Entry 4E7S (X-ray diffraction, 2.25 A resolution); this record covers chain A.

Chain A:
Protein: Myosin-VI
From: Sus scrofa
UniProt: F1RQI7 (F1RQI7_PIG); numbering as in UniProt (aligned over 2-789)
Sequence (798 residues; row label = number of the first residue in the row; numbers below 1 keep their minus sign (Met-8 is residue -8)):
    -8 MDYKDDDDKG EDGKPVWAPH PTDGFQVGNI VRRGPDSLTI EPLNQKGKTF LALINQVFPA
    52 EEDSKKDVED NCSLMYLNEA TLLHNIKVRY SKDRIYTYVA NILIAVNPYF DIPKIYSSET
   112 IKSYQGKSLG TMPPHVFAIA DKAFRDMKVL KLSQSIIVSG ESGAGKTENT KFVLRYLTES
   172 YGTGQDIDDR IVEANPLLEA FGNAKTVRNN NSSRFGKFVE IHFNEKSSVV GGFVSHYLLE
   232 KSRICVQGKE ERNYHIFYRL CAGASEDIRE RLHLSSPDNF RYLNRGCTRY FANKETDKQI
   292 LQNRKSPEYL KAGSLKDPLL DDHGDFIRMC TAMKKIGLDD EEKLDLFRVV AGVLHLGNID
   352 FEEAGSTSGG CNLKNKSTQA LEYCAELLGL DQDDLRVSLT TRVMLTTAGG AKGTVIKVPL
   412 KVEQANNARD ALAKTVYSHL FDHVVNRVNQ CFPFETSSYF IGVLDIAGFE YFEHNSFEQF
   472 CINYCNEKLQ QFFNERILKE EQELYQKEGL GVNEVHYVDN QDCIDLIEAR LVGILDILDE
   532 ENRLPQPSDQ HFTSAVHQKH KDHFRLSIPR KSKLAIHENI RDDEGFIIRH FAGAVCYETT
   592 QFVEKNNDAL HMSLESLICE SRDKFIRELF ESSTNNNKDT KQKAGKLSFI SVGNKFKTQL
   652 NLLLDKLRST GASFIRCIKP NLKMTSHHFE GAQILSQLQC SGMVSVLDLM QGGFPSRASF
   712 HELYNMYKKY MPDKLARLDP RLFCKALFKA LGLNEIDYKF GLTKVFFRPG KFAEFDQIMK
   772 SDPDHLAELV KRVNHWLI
Not modelled in the structure: -8 to 1, 397-405, 566-568, 624-637
Sequence notes: expression tag (-8 to 1); engineered mutation Arg23 (Asp in F1RQI7), Arg24 (Ile in F1RQI7), Glu569 (Arg in F1RQI7)
Ion coordination: Mg2+: Thr158, Ser204 (together with ADP, vanadate)
Small-molecule neighbours: ADP (adenosine-5'-diphosphate): Ile86, Tyr87, Asn98, Pro99, Tyr100, Phe101, Asp102, Tyr107, Glu152, Ser153, Gly154, Ala155, Gly156, Lys157, Thr158, Glu159, Phe163, Asn200, Asn202, Ser204, Asp308, Pro309, Leu310

In short:
Ligands of chain A: ADP. Thr158 and Ser204 coordinate Mg2+.
Chain A is Myosin-VI (Sus scrofa); the structure, Myosin VI D23R I24R R569E (MD) pre-powerstroke state, was
determined by X-ray diffraction, deposited together with 4ANJ and 4E7Z.
